8T8Q - chain A; structure by X-ray diffraction, 2.27 A resolution.

Chain A:
Name: Tyrosine-protein phosphatase non-receptor type 11
Organism: Homo sapiens
Notes: EC 3.1.3.48
UniProtKB: Q06124 (PTN11_HUMAN), isoform Q06124-2; numbering as in UniProt (aligned over 1-525)
Chain sequence (526 residues; each row starts with the number of its first residue; numbering starts at 0):
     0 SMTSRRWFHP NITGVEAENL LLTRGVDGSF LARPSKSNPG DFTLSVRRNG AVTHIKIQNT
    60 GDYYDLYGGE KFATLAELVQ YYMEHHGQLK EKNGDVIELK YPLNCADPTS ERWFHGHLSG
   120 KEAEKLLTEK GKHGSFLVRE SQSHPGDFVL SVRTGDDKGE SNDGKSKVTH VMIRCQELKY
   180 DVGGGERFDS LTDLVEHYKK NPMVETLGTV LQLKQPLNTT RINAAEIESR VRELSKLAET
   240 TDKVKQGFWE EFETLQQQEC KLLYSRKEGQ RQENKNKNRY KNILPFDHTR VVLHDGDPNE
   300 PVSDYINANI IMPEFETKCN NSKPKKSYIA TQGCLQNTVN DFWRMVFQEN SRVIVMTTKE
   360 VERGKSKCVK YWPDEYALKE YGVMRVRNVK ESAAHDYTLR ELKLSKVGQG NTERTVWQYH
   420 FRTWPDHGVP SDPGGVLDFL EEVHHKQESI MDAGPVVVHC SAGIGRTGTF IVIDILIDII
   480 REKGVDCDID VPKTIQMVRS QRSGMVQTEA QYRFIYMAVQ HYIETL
Unresolved in the structure: 0-2, 35-38, 156-159, 237-244, 314-324
Sequence notes: expression tag (0)
Small-molecule neighbours: ZJX (1-[(3P)-3-(3-chloro-2-fluorophenyl)-1H-pyrazolo[3,4-b]pyrazin-6-yl]-4-methylpiperidin-4-amine): Thr108, Glu110, Arg111, Phe113, His114, Asn217, Thr218, Thr219, Glu249, Glu250, Thr253, Leu254, Gln257, Asp489, Pro491, Lys492, Gln495
Curated features (UniProtKB/Swiss-Prot):
  - active site: Cys459 (Phosphocysteine intermediate)
  - binding site (substrate): Asp425, Cys459 to Arg465, Gln506
  - modified residue: Thr2 (N-acetylthreonine), Tyr62 (Phosphotyrosine), Tyr66 (Phosphotyrosine)
  - natural variant: Thr2 (T2I: In NS1), Thr42 (T42A: In NS1), Asn58 (N58K: In NS1), Thr59 (T59A: In NS1), Gly60 (G60A: In NS1; G60V: In myelodysplastic syndrome), Asp61 (D61G: In NS1; D61N: In NS1; D61V: In JMML; D61Y: In JMML), Tyr62 (Y62D: In NS1), Tyr63 (Y63C: In NS1), Glu69 (E69K: In JMML; E69Q: In NS1), Phe71 (F71K: In acute myeloid leukemia; F71L: In NS1), Ala72 (A72G: In NS1; A72S: In NS1; A72T: In JMML; A72V: In JMML), Thr73 (T73I: In NS1), 25 further natural variant entries in UniProt
  - mutagenesis: Cys459 (C459S: Abolishes phosphatase activity. Enhances interaction with NEDD9)

Overview:
Bound to chain A: compound ZJX. UniProt lists active-site residue Cys459, 9 substrate-binding residues and one
mutagenesis site.
Chain A is Tyrosine-protein phosphatase non-receptor type 11 (Homo sapiens); the structure, Identification of
GDC-1971 (RLY-1971), a SHP2 inhibitor designed for the treatment of solid tumors, was determined by X-ray
diffraction, deposited together with 8T6D, 8T6G and 8T7Q.
